Entry 7XOM (electron microscopy, 3.20 A resolution); this record covers chains A and L of the 15 polymer chains in the assembly.

Chain A (and L):
Molecule: Chaperonin GroEL
Organism: Escherichia coli
Notes: EC 5.6.1.7; chain L of this document is another copy of the same molecule, construct and numbering; everything in this record applies to it too
UniProt: P0A6F5 (CH60_ECOLI); numbering as in UniProt (aligned over 2-548)
Sequence (547 residues; numbered 2 to 548; the number before each row is that of its first residue):
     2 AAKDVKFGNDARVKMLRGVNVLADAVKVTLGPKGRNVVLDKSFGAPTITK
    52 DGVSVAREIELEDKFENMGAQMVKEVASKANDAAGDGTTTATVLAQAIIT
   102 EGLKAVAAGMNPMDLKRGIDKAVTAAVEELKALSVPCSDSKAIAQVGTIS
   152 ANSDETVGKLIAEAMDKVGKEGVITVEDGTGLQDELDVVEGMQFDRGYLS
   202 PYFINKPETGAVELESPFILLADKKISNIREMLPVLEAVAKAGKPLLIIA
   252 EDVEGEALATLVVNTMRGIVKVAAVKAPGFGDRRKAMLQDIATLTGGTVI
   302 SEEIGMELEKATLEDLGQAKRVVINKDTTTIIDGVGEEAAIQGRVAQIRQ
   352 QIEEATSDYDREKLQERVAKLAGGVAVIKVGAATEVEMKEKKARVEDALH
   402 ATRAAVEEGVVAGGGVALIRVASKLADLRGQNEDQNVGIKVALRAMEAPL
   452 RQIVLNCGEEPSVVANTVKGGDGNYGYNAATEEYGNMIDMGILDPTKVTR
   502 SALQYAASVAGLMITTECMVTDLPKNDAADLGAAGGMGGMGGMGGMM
Unresolved in the structure: 526-548

How chain A and chain L interact:
Contacting residue pairs (9):
  Glu461(A) - Glu461(L)
  Glu461(A) - Ser463(L)  hydrogen bond
  Ser463(A) - Glu461(L)  hydrogen bond
  Ser463(A) - Ser463(L)  hydrogen bond
  Ser463(A) - Val464(L)
  Val464(A) - Ser463(L)
  Val464(A) - Val464(L)
  Val464(A) - Asn467(L)
  Asn467(A) - Val464(L)

In short:
The chain A/chain L interface involves 4 residues from each chain; the contacts include 3 hydrogen bonds.
Among the polar pairs are Glu461(A)-Ser463(L) and Ser463(A)-Ser463(L).
Both chains are Chaperonin GroEL (Escherichia coli). Entry 7XOM (Cryo-EM structure of occupied ring subunit 4
(OR4) of GroEL complexed with polyalanine model of UGT1A ...) was determined by electron microscopy.
